Entry 5T89 (X-ray diffraction, 4.00 A resolution); this record covers chains V and Y of the 4 polymer chains in the assembly.

== Chain V ==
Molecule: Vascular endothelial growth factor A
Organism: Homo sapiens
UniProtKB: P15692 (VEGFA_HUMAN), isoform P15692-9; residues 1-121 here correspond to UniProt positions 27-147 (UniProt number = residue number + 26)
Chain sequence (131 residues; numbered -9 to 121; the number before each row is that of its first residue; numbers below 1 keep their minus sign (Gly-9 is residue -9)):
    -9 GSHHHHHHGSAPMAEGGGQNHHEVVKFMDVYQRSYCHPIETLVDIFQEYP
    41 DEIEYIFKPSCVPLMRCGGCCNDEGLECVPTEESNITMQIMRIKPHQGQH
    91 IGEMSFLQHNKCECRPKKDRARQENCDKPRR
Disordered / not traced: -9 to 12, 109-121
Disulfides: Cys26-Cys68, Cys57-Cys102, Cys61-Cys104
Covalently attached groups: N-acetylglucosamine (NAG) linked to Asn75
Construct notes: expression tag (-9 to 0); conflict Asn115 (Lys141 in P15692)

== Chain Y ==
Molecule: Vascular endothelial growth factor receptor 1
Organism: Homo sapiens
Notes: EC 2.7.10.1
UniProtKB: P17948 (VGFR1_HUMAN), isoform P17948-2; residue numbers follow UniProt; this construct covers 27-656
Chain sequence (646 residues; row label = number of the first residue in the row):
    27 SKLKDPELSLKGTQHIMQAGQTLHLQCRGEAAHKWSLPEMVSKESERLSI
    77 TKSACGRNGKQFCSTLTLNTAQANHTGFYSCKYLAVPTSKKKETESAIYI
   127 FISDTGRPFVEMYSEIPEIIHMTEGRELVIPCRVTSPNITVTLKKFPLDT
   177 LIPDGKRIIWDSRKGFIISNATYKEIGLLTCEATVNGHLYKTNYLTHRQT
   227 NTIIDVQISTPRPVKLLRGHTLVLNCTATTPLNTRVQMTWSYPDEKNKRA
   277 SVRRRIDQSNSHANIFYSVLTIDKMQNKDKGLYTCRVRSGPSFKSVNTSV
   327 HIYDKAFITVKHRKQQVLETVAGKRSYRLSMKVKAFPSPEVVWLKDGLPA
   377 TEKSARYLTRGYSLIIKDVTEEDAGNYTILLSIKQSNVFKNLTATLIVNV
   427 KPQIYEKAVSSFPDPALYPLGSRQILTCTAYGIPQPTIKWFWHPCNHNHS
   477 EARCDFCSNNEESFILDADSNMGNRIESITQRMAIIEGKNKMASTLVVAD
   527 SRISGIYICIASNKVGTVGRNISFYITDVPNGFHVNLEKMPTEGEDLKLS
   577 CTVNKFLYRDVTWILLRTVNNRTMHYSISKQKMAITKEHSITLNLTIMNV
   627 SLQDSGTYACRARNVYTGEEILQKKEITIRDQEAIEGRHHHHHHHH
Disordered / not traced: 27-30, 77-84, 116-119, 285-286, 474-486, 655-672
Disulfides: Cys53-Cys107, Cys158-Cys207, Cys252-Cys311, Cys454-Cys535, Cys577-Cys636
Covalently attached groups: N-acetylglucosamine (NAG) linked to Asn100, Asn164, Asn196, Asn251, Asn323, Asn402, Asn417, Asn547, Asn625
Construct notes: expression tag (657-672)
UniProt features mapped onto this chain:
  - glycosylation (N-linked (GlcNAc...) asparagine): Asn100, Asn164, Asn196, Asn251, Asn323, Asn402, Asn417, Asn474, Asn547, Asn597, Asn620, Asn625
  - natural variant: Leu422 (L422I: In a lung adenocarcinoma sample)

== Chain V / chain Y interface ==
Contacting residue pairs (25; chain V residue first):
  Phe17(V) with Pro143(Y)
  Met18(V) with Glu141(Y); Leu204(Y), hydrophobic
  Tyr21(V) with Gly203(Y); Leu204(Y), hydrogen bond (side chain-backbone); Leu221(Y)
  Gln22(V) with Phe172(Y)
  Tyr25(V) with Phe172(Y), hydrophobic; Pro173(Y)
  Asp63(V) with Ile202(Y); Arg224(Y), salt bridge; Asn259(Y)
  Glu64(V) with Leu258(Y); Asn259(Y), hydrogen bond (side chain-backbone); Arg261(Y), salt bridge; Arg280(Y), salt bridge; Gln284(Y); Asn290(Y), hydrogen bond
  Gly65(V) with Leu258(Y)
  Cys104(V) with Tyr199(Y)
  Arg105(V) with Tyr199(Y)
  Pro106(V) with Tyr199(Y)
  Lys107(V) with Gln284(Y), hydrogen bond; Ser287(Y)
  Lys108(V) with Ser287(Y)
Other interface residues (no listed pair), chain V (14 interface residues in all): Leu66
Other interface residues (no listed pair), chain Y (21 interface residues in all): Lys171, Pro257, Thr260, Ile282

== Overview ==
Chain V and chain Y form an interface of 14 and 21 residues respectively; the contacts include 4 hydrogen
bonds and 3 salt bridges. Polar contacts include Asp63(V)-Arg224(Y), Glu64(V)-Arg261(Y) and
Glu64(V)-Arg280(Y). N-acetylglucosamine is covalently linked to Asn75(V).
Here chain V is Vascular endothelial growth factor A and chain Y is Vascular endothelial growth factor
receptor 1, both from Homo sapiens. Entry 5T89 (Crystal structure of VEGF-A in complex with VEGFR-1 domains
D1-6) was determined by X-ray diffraction.
